5KFA - chains A and T of the 3 polymer chains in the assembly; structure by X-ray diffraction, 1.51 A resolution.

[Chain A]
Name: DNA polymerase eta
From: Homo sapiens
Notes: EC 2.7.7.7
UniProtKB: Q9Y253 (POLH_HUMAN); residue numbers follow UniProt; this construct covers 1-432
Amino-acid sequence (435 residues; numbered -2 to 432; the number before each row is that of its first residue; numbers below 1 keep their minus sign (Gly-2 is residue -2)):
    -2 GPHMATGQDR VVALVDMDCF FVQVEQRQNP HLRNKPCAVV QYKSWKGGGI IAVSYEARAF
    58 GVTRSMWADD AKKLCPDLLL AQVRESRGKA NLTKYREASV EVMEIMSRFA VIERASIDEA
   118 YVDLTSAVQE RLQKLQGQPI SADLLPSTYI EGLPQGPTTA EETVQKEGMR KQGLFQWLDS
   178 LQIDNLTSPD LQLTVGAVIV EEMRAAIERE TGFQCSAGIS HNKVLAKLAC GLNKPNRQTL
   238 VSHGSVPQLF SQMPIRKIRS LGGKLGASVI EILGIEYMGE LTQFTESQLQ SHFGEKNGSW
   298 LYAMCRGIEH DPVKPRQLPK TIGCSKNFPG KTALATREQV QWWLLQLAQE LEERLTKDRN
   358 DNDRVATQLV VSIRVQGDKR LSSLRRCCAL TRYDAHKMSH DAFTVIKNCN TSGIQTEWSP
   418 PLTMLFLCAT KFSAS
Unresolved in the structure: 155-159
Construct notes: expression tag (-2 to 0)
Ion coordination: Ca2+: Asp13, Met14, Asp115 (together with 2'-deoxyadenosine 5'-triphosphate); K+: Asp13, Asp115, Glu116 (together with 2'-deoxyadenosine 5'-triphosphate) (shared with 1 residue of chain P)
Small-molecule neighbours: 2'-deoxyadenosine 5'-triphosphate (DTP): Asp13, Met14, Asp15, Cys16, Phe17, Phe18, Ile48, Ala49, Tyr52, Arg55, Arg61, Ile114, Asp115, Glu116, Lys231
Swiss-Prot annotation at these positions:
  - binding site (Mg(2+)): Asp13, Met14, Asp115, Glu116
  - binding site (Mn(2+)): Asp13, Met14, Asp115, Glu116
  - binding site (a 2'-deoxyribonucleoside 5'-triphosphate): Arg61
Reported in the primary citation:
  - binding site for 2'-deoxyadenosine 5'-triphosphate: Arg61
  - catalytic residues: Arg61

[Chain T]
Molecule: 12-nt DNA strand
Sequence (12 nucleotides; row label = number of the first residue in the row):
     1 CATTATGACG CT
Small-molecule neighbours: 2'-deoxyadenosine 5'-triphosphate (DTP): DT3, DT4, DA5

[How chain A and chain T interact]
Residue-residue contacts - 41 pairs, chain A then chain T:
  Gln38(A) - DT3(T)  base contact
  Gln38(A) - DT4(T)  hydrogen bond to the base
  Gln38(A) - DA5(T)  sugar contact
  Tyr39(A) - DT4(T)  phosphate contact
  Tyr39(A) - DA5(T)  hydrogen bond to the phosphate
  Trp42(A) - DA2(T)  stacking on the base
  Arg61(A) - DT3(T)  base contact
  Ser62(A) - DT3(T)  base contact
  Trp64(A) - DA2(T)  phosphate contact
  Trp64(A) - DT3(T)  sugar contact
  Lys86(A) - DT6(T)  salt bridge to the phosphate
  Leu89(A) - DA5(T)  phosphate contact
  Leu89(A) - DT6(T)  phosphate contact
  Arg93(A) - DT6(T)  salt bridge to the phosphate
  Arg93(A) - DG7(T)  salt bridge to the phosphate
  Lys293(A) - DG10(T)  salt bridge to the phosphate
  Lys311(A) - DC9(T)  phosphate contact
  Arg313(A) - DA8(T)  salt bridge to the phosphate
  Arg313(A) - DC9(T)  salt bridge to the phosphate
  Pro316(A) - DA8(T)  phosphate contact
  Lys317(A) - DA8(T)  hydrogen bond to the phosphate
  Lys317(A) - DC9(T)  salt bridge to the phosphate
  Thr318(A) - DG7(T)  sugar contact
  Thr318(A) - DA8(T)  hydrogen bond to the phosphate
  Ile319(A) - DG7(T)  phosphate contact
  Gly320(A) - DT6(T)  sugar contact
  Gly320(A) - DG7(T)  hydrogen bond to the phosphate
  Cys321(A) - DT6(T)  phosphate contact
  Ser322(A) - DA5(T)  sugar contact
  Ser322(A) - DT6(T)  hydrogen bond to the phosphate
  Lys323(A) - DA5(T)  salt bridge to the phosphate
  Asn324(A) - DT4(T)  hydrogen bond to the phosphate
  Asn324(A) - DA5(T)  hydrogen bond to the phosphate
  Pro326(A) - DC1(T)  phosphate contact
  Pro326(A) - DA2(T)  sugar contact
  Pro326(A) - DT4(T)  phosphate contact
  Gly327(A) - DC1(T)  hydrogen bond to the phosphate
  Gly327(A) - DA2(T)  phosphate contact
  Thr329(A) - DA2(T)  base contact
  Arg351(A) - DT6(T)  salt bridge to the phosphate
  Arg351(A) - DG7(T)  salt bridge to the phosphate
Other interface residues (no listed pair), chain A (31 interface residues in all): Gly46, Ile47, Ile48, Ala87, Arg111, Glu347
Other interface residues (no listed pair), chain T (11 interface residues in all): DC11

[Summary]
Chain A and chain T form an interface of 31 and 11 residues respectively; the contacts include 9 hydrogen
bonds, 10 salt bridges and 1 aromatic stacking contact. Polar contacts include Gln38(A)-DT4(T),
Tyr39(A)-DA5(T) and Lys317(A)-DA8(T). The paper reports the catalytic residue Arg61(A); a binding site for
2'-deoxyadenosine 5'-triphosphate at Arg61(A).
Chain A is DNA polymerase eta (Homo sapiens) and chain T is a 12-nt DNA strand; the structure, Human DNA
polymerase eta-DNA ternary complex: ground state at pH7.0 (K+ MES) with 1 Ca2+ ion, was determined by X-ray
diffraction (same publication as 5KFB, 5KFC, 5KFD, 5KFE, 5KFF, 5KFG and 28 further entries).
